PDB entry 7K57 | electron microscopy, 3.70 A resolution | chains A and J of the 12 polymer chains in the assembly

[Chain A (and J)]
Name: Transitional endoplasmic reticulum ATPase
From: Homo sapiens
Notes: EC 3.6.4.6; chain J of this document is another copy of the same molecule, construct and numbering; everything in this record applies to it too
UniProt: P55072 (TERA_HUMAN); numbering as in UniProt (aligned over 1-806)
Chain sequence (806 residues; each row starts with the number of its first residue):
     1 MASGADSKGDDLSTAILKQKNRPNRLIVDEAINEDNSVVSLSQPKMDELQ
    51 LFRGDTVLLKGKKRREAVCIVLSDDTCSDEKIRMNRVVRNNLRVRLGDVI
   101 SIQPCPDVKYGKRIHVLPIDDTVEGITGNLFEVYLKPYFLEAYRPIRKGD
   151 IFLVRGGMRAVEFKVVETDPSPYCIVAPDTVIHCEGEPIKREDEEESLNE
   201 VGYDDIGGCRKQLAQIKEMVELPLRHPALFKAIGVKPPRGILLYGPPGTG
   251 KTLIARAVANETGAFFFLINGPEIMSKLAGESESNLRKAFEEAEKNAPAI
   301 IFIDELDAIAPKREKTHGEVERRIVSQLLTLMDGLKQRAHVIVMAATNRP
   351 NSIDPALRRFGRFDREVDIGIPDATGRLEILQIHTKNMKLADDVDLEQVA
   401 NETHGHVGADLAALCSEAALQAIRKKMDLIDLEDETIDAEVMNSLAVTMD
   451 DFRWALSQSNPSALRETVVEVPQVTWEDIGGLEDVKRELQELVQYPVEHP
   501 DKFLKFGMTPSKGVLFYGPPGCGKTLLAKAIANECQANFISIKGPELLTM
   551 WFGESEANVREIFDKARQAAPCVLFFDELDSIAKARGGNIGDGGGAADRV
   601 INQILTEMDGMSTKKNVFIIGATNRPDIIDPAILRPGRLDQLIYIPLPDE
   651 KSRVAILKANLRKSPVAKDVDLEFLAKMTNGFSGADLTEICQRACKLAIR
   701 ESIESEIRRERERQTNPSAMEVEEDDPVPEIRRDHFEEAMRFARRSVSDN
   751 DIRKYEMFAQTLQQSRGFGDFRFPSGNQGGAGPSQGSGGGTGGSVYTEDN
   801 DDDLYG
Disordered / not traced: 1-21, 586-598, 776-806
Sequence notes: conflict Asp770 (Ser in P55072)
Swiss-Prot annotation at these positions:
  - region: Thr797 to Gly806 (Interaction with UBXN6)
  - motif: Asp802 to Gly806 (PIM motif)
  - binding site (ATP): Pro247 to Leu253, Asn348, His384, Gly521 to Leu526
  - modified residue: Ala2 (N-acetylalanine), Ser3 (Phosphoserine), Ser7 (Phosphoserine), Ser13 (Phosphoserine), Ser37 (Phosphoserine), Lys315 (N6,N6,N6-trimethyllysine), Thr436 (Phosphothreonine), Ser462 (Phosphoserine), Lys502 (N6-acetyllysine), Lys505 (N6-acetyllysine), Lys668 (N6-acetyllysine), Ser702 (Phosphoserine), Lys754 (N6-acetyllysine), Ser775 (Phosphoserine), Ser787 (Phosphoserine), Tyr805 (Phosphotyrosine)
  - cross-link (Glycyl lysine isopeptide (Lys-Gly)): Lys8 (interchain with G-Cter in SUMO2), Lys18 (interchain with G-Cter in SUMO2)
  - natural variant: Arg95 (R95G: In IBMPFD1), Gly97 (G97E: In CMT2Y), Ile126 (I126F: In IBMPFD1; uncertain significance), Arg155 (R155C: In IBMPFD1; R155H: In FTDALS6 and IBMPFD1; R155L: In IBMPFD1; R155P: In IBMPFD1; R155S: In IBMPFD1), Arg159 (R159G: In FTDALS6; R159H: In IBMPFD1), Ala160 (A160T: In IBMPFD1; uncertain significance), Glu185 (E185K: In CMT2Y), Arg191 (R191Q: In FTDALS6 and IBMPFD1), Leu198 (L198W: In IBMPFD1), Ala232 (A232E: In IBMPFD1), Ile254 (I254F: In IBMPFD1; uncertain significance), Ile369 (I369T: In IBMPFD1; uncertain significance), 2 further natural variant entries in UniProt
  - mutagenesis: Phe52 to Asp55 (Abolishes interaction with NPLOC4; when associated with A-110), Arg53 (R53A: Minor effect on affinity for ATP and ADP), Arg86 (R86A: Strongly increased affinity for ATP. Strongly reduced affinity for ADP), Tyr110 (Y110A: Abolishes interaction with NPLOC4; when associated with 52-A--A-55), Arg113 to His115 (Severely reduced binding to DERL1), Phe131 (F131R: Severely reduced binding to DERL1), Leu140 (L140D: Severely reduced binding to DERL1), Asp179 (D179R: No effect on binding to DERL1), His183 (H183W: Severely reduced binding to DERL1), Lys251 (K251Q: Impairs ERAD degradation of HMGCR and does not inhibit interaction with RHBDD1; when associated with Q-524), Glu305 (E305Q: Defect in ubiquitin-dependent protein degradation by the proteasome; when associated with Q-578), Lys312 (K312A: Does not affect methylation by VCPKMT), 8 further mutagenesis entries in UniProt
What the authors report for this chain:
  - contacts within the chain: Gly518-Lys524, Pro519-Lys524, Lys524-Thr623, Asn624-Tyr755 (hydrogen bond)

[Interface between chain A and chain J]
Residue-residue contacts - 6 pairs, chain A then chain J:
  Phe674(A) with Lys677(J)
  Lys677(A) with Phe674(J); Met678(J)
  Met678(A) with Lys677(J); Met678(J), hydrophobic
  Arg745(A) with Arg745(J)
Also at the interface, not in a pair above, chain J (5 interface residues in all): Asn680

[Summary]
4 residues of chain A and 5 residues of chain J are in contact. UniProt lists 15 ATP-binding residues and 24
mutagenesis sites on chain A. From the paper: contacts within the chain involving Lys524(A), Gly518(A) and
Pro519(A) among others.
Chain A and chain J are both Transitional endoplasmic reticulum ATPase (Homo sapiens); the structure,
Structure of apo VCP dodecamer generated from bacterially recombinant VCP/p97, was determined by electron
microscopy (same publication as 7K56 and 7K59).
